Entry 6R4U (X-ray diffraction, 2.20 A resolution); this record covers chain A.

[Chain A]
Molecule: DNA primase small subunit
Source organism: Homo sapiens
Notes: EC 2.7.7.-
UniProtKB: P49642 (PRI1_HUMAN); residues 1-407 here = UniProt positions 1-407
Chain sequence (410 residues; each row starts with the number of its first residue; numbers below 1 keep their minus sign (Gly-2 is residue -2)):
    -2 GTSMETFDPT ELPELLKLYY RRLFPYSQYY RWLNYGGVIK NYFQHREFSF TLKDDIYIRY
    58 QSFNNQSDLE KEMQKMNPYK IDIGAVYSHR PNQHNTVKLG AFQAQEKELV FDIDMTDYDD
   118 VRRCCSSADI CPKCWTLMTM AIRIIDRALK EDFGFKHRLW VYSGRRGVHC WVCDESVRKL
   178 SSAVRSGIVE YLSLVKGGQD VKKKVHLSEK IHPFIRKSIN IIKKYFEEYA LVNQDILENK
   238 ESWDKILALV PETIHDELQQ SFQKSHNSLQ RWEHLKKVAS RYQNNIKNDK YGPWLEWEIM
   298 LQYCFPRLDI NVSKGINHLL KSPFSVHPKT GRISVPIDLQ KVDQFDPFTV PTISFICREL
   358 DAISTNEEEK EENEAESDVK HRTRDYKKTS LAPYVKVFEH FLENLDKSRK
Unresolved in the structure: -2 to 5, 361-380
Construct notes: expression tag (-2 to 0)
Curated features (UniProtKB/Swiss-Prot):
  - motif: Cys121 to Cys131 (Zinc knuckle motif)
  - active site: Glu44, Asp109, Asp111
  - binding site (a ribonucleoside 5'-triphosphate): Asp109 to Asp111, Ser160 to His166, His315 to Lys318, His324
  - binding site (Mg(2+)): Asp109, Asp111, Asp306
  - binding site (Mn(2+)): Asp109, Asp111, Asp306
  - binding site (Zn(2+)): Cys121, Cys122, Cys128, Cys131
  - modified residue: Met1 (N-acetylmethionine)
Bound ions: Mn2+ site 1: Asp109, Asp111 (together with Fludarabine-TRIPHOSPHATE); Mn2+ site 2: Asp109, Asp111, Asp306 (together with Fludarabine-TRIPHOSPHATE); Zn2+: Cys121, Cys122, Cys128, Cys131
Residues lining bound ligands: Fludarabine-TRIPHOSPHATE (HFD; 2-fluoro-9-{5-O-[(R)-hydroxy{[(R)-hydroxy(phosphonooxy)phosphoryl]oxy}phosphoryl]-beta-D-arabinofuranosyl}-9H-purin-6-a mine): Arg56, Lys77, Asp79, Asp109, Asp111, Ser160, Gly161, Arg162, Arg163, Gly164, His166, His315, Leu316, Leu317, Lys318, His324
From the paper describing this entry:
  - Mn2+ coordination: Asp109, Asp111, Asp306
  - catalytic residues: Asp109, Asp111, Asp306 (citing earlier work)
  - binding site for Fludarabine-TRIPHOSPHATE: Arg56, Lys77, Asp79, Arg162, Arg163, His166, Leu316, Leu317, Lys318, His324
  - conformationally variable residues (loop rearrangement): Asp306
  - specificity-determining residues: Lys77, Asp79
  - mutagenesis - K77A: unchanged binding to ara nucleotide
  - mutagenesis - D79A: decreased binding to ara nucleotide

[In short]
Bound to chain A: Fludarabine-TRIPHOSPHATE. Asp109 and Asp111 coordinate Mn2+ site 1. Asp109, Asp111 and
Asp306 form the Mn2+ site 2. From UniProt: 3 active-site residues, 15 ribonucleoside 5'-triphosphate-binding
residues, 3 Mg2+-binding residues and 3 Mn2+-binding residues. From the paper: catalytic residues Asp109,
Asp111 and Asp306; D79A reduces binding to ara nucleotide.
Chain A is DNA primase small subunit (Homo sapiens); the structure, Crystal structure of the Pri1 subunit of
human primase bound to fludarabine triphosphate, was determined by X-ray diffraction (same publication as
6R4S, 6R4T, 6R5D, 6R5E and 6RB4).
